8G3A - chains A and C of the 5 polymer chains in the assembly; structure by electron microscopy, 3.40 A resolution.

[Chain A]
Protein: Bacitracin export permease protein BceB
Source organism: Bacillus subtilis subsp. subtilis str. 168
Reference sequence: O34741 (BCEB_BACSU); residue numbers follow UniProt; this construct covers 1-646
Sequence (646 residues; row label = number of the first residue in the row):
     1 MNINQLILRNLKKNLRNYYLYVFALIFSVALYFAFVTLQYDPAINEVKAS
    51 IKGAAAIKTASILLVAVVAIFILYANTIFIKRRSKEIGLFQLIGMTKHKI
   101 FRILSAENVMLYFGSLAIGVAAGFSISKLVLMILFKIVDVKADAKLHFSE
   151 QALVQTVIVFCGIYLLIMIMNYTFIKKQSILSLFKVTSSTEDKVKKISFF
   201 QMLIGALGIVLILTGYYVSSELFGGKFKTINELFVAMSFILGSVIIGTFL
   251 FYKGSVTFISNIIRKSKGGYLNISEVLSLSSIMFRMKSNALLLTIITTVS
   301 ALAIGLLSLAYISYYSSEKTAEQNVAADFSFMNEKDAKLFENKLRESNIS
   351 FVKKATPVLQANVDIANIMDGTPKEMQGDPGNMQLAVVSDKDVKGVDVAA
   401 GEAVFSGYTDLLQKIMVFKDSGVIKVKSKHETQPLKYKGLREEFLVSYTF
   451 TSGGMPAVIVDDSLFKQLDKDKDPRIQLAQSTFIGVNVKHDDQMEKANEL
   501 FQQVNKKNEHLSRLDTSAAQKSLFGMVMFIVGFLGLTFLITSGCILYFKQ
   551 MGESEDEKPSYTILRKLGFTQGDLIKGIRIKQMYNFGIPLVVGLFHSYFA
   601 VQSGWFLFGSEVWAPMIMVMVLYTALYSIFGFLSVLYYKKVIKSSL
Unresolved in the structure: 184-194
Ligand contacts:
  - 6OU ([(2R)-1-[2-azanylethoxy(oxidanyl)phosphoryl]oxy-3-hexadecanoyloxy-propan-2-yl] (Z)-octadec-9-enoate), molecule 1: Leu15, Arg16, Tyr19, Leu20, Val22, Phe23, Ile26, Phe27, Ala30, Ile126, Leu626, Phe630, Leu633
  - 6OU, molecule 2: Phe27, Ile133, Lys136, Ile137, Asp139, Leu307, Tyr311, Lys521, Met528, Gly532, Phe533, Gly535, Leu536, Tyr623

[Chain C]
Protein: Bacitracin export ATP-binding protein BceA
Source organism: Bacillus subtilis subsp. subtilis str. 168
Reference sequence: O34697 (BCEA_BACSU); residues 2-253 here = UniProt positions 2-253
Sequence (261 residues; numbered -7 to 253; the number before each row is that of its first residue; numbers below 1 keep their minus sign (Met-7 is residue -7)):
    -7 MSGHHHHHHVILEANKIRKSYGNKLNKQEVLKGIDIHIEKGEFVSIMGAS
    43 GSGKTTLLNVLSSIDQVSHGTIHINGNDMTAMKEKQLAEFRKQHLGFIFQ
    93 DYNLLDTLTVKENILLPLSITKLSKKEANRKFEEVAKELGIYELRDKYPN
   143 EISGGQKQRTSAGRAFIHDPSIIFADEPTGALDSKSASDLLNKLSQLNQK
   193 RNATIIMVTHDPVAASYCGRVIFIKDGQMYTQLNKGGQDRQTFFQDIMKT
   243 QGVLGGVQHEH
Unresolved in the structure: -7 to 2, 247-253
Sequence notes: expression tag (-7 to 1)
Reported in the primary citation:
  - mutagenesis - Y13A: decreased catalytic activity

[Chain A / chain C interface]
Contacting residue pairs - 17 pairs, chain A then chain C:
  Met1(A) with Glu104(C); Ser111(C)
  Arg9(A) with Thr99(C), hydrogen bond (side chain-backbone); Tyr140(C), hydrogen bond
  Asn10(A) with Thr99(C)
  Lys13(A) with Asp98(C)
  Lys85(A) with Asp93(C), salt bridge
  Leu89(A) with Asn95(C); Leu97(C), hydrophobic
  Gln91(A) with Arg83(C)
  Leu92(A) with Arg83(C); Phe91(C), hydrophobic
  Ile93(A) with Lys84(C); Pro109(C), hydrophobic
  Leu181(A) with Ile56(C), hydrophobic
  Leu183(A) with Phe91(C), hydrophobic; Asn95(C)
Other interface residues (no listed pair), chain A (14 interface residues in all): Leu6, Glu86, Gly94
Other interface residues (no listed pair), chain C (18 interface residues in all): Leu100, Thr101, Leu108, Ile112, Arg156

[Summary]
14 residues of chain A and 18 residues of chain C are in contact; the contacts include 2 hydrogen bonds and 1
salt bridge. Polar pairs include Lys85(A)-Asp93(C), Arg9(A)-Thr99(C) and Arg9(A)-Tyr140(C). Ligands of chain
A: compound 6OU. From the paper: Y13A of chain C reduces catalytic activity.
Here chain A is Bacitracin export permease protein BceB and chain C is Bacitracin export ATP-binding protein
BceA, both from Bacillus subtilis subsp. subtilis str. 168. Entry 8G3A (BceAB-S nucleotide free TM state 1)
was determined by electron microscopy together with 8G3B, 8G3F, 8G3L, 8G4C and 8G4D from the same study.
